Entry 7TJA (X-ray diffraction, 1.96 A resolution); this record covers chains B and C of the 6 polymer chains in the assembly.

== Chain B ==
Name: Phycoerythrin beta-subunit
Source organism: Proteomonas sulcata
Sequence (177 residues; each row starts with the number of its first residue):
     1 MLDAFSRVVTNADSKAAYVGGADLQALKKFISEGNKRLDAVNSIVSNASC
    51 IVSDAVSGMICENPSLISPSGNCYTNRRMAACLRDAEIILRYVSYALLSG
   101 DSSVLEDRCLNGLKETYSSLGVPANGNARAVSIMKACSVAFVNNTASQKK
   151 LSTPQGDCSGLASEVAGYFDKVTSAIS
Unresolved in the structure: 1-4, 11-13, 146-148
Covalent attachments: phycoerythrobilin (PEB) linked to Cys50, Cys61, Cys82, Cys158
Ligand contacts:
  - 15,16-dihydrobiliverdin (DBV), molecule 1: Tyr18, Gly20, Gly21
  - 15,16-dihydrobiliverdin (DBV), molecule 2: Pro64, Ser65, Ile67, Ser68, Pro69, Tyr74
  - phycoerythrobilin (PEB), molecule 1: Leu24, Lys28, Asn35, Lys36, Leu38, Asp39, Ala40, Phe141, Val142, Asn143, Asn144, Leu151, Thr153, Pro154, Gln155, Gly156, Asp157
  - phycoerythrobilin (PEB), molecule 2: Asn47, Ile51, Asp54, Ser57, Gly58, Glu62, Arg129, Ile133, Ala136, Cys137, Ala140, Phe141, Thr145
  - phycoerythrobilin (PEB), molecule 3: Met59, Leu66, Asn72, Cys73, Arg77, Arg78, Ala81, Arg84, Asp85, Ile88, Tyr92, Arg108, Cys109, Leu113, Thr116, Tyr117, Leu120, Val122, Pro123, Gly126, Asn127, Ala130

== Chain C ==
Name: Phycoerythrin alpha-subunit 2
Source organism: Proteomonas sulcata
Reference sequence: A0A067YSJ2 (A0A067YSJ2_9CRYP); residues 1-67 here correspond to UniProt positions 35-101 (UniProt number = residue number + 34)
Sequence (67 residues; each row starts with the number of its first residue):
     1 AMDKSAKAPVITIFDHRGCSRAPKEYTGSKASGQDDEMMVKAQSVKIAVS
    51 DGVAESVLKDSLSVMHK
Unresolved in the structure: 1-4, 27-28, 67
Covalent attachments: 15,16-dihydrobiliverdin (DBV) linked to Cys19
Ligand contacts:
  - 15,16-dihydrobiliverdin (DBV), molecule 1: Phe14, His16, Ser20, Arg21, Pro23, Lys24, Glu25, Tyr26, Asp36, Glu37, Met38, Met39, Lys41
  - 15,16-dihydrobiliverdin (DBV), molecule 2: Leu62, Met65, His66
  - phycoerythrobilin (PEB): Ile13, Phe14, Asp15, Arg17, Gln34, Asp35, Met38, Met39, Val40

== How chain B and chain C interact ==
Contacting residue pairs (6):
  Asn42(B) with Ser63(C), hydrogen bond (side chain-backbone)
  Val45(B) with Asp60(C)
  Ser46(B) with Asp60(C); Ser63(C), hydrogen bond; Val64(C)
  Arg91(B) with Lys59(C)
Interface residues without a listed pair, chain B (7 interface residues in all): Ala48, Ser49, Ser152
Interface residues without a listed pair, chain C (6 interface residues in all): Ser56, His66

== In short ==
Chain B and chain C form an interface of 7 and 6 residues respectively, with 2 hydrogen bonds. Polar contacts
include Asn42(B)-Ser63(C) and Ser46(B)-Ser63(C). One 15,16-dihydrobiliverdin molecule is bound between chain B
and chain C. Ligands of chain B: 15,16-dihydrobiliverdin. Bound to chain C: phycoerythrobilin.
Here chain B is Phycoerythrin beta-subunit and chain C is Phycoerythrin alpha-subunit 2, both from Proteomonas
sulcata. Entry 7TJA (Structure of the Light Harvesting Complex PE545 from Proteomonas sulcata) was determined
by X-ray diffraction (same publication as 7S96, 7S97 and 7TLF).
